Entry 9C4C (electron microscopy, 3.09 A resolution); this record covers chains B and G of the 6 polymer chains in the assembly.

# Chain B
Molecule: 38-nt DNA strand
Sequence (38 nucleotides; numbered -60 to -23; the number before each row is that of its first residue; numbers below 1 keep their minus sign (DT-60 is residue -60)):
   -60 TGTTTCCTGTTTACTAATAAATAAGGTGACAGAAAAAA

# Chain G
Protein: HTH-type transcriptional regulator MntR
Source organism: Bacillus subtilis
Reference sequence: P54512 (MNTR_BACSU); numbering as in UniProt (aligned over 1-142)
Chain sequence (142 residues; each row starts with the number of its first residue):
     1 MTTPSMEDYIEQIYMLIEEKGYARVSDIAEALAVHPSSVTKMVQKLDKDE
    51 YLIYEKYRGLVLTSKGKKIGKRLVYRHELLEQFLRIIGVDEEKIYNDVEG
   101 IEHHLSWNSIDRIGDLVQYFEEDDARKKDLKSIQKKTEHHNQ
Unresolved in the structure: 1-2, 138-142
Metal / ion sites: Mn2+ site 1: Asp8, Glu11, Glu102, His103; Mn2+ site 2: Glu11, His77, Glu99, Glu102
Curated features (UniProtKB/Swiss-Prot):
  - binding site (Cd(2+)): Asp8, Glu11, His77, Glu99, Glu102, His103
  - binding site (Mn(2+)): Asp8, Glu11, His77, Glu99, Glu102, His103
  - mutagenesis: Asp8 (D8M: Binds only one manganese ion, in a pseudo-hexacoordinate geometry), Glu11 (E11K: Retains selectivity for activation by Mn(2+) and Cd(2+) over Co(2+) and Fe(2+). Can bind Mn(2+) in the C site, despite alteration to the A site, and adopt active DNA-binding conformations ...), His77 (H77A: Retains selectivity for activation by Mn(2+) and Cd(2+) over Co(2+) and Fe(2+). Can bind Mn(2+) in the C site, despite alteration to the A site, and adopt active DNA-binding conformations ...)
Reported in the primary citation:
  - binding site for the 39-nt DNA strand: Arg24, Val25, Ser26, His35 to Lys48, Tyr54, Lys56, Tyr57, Arg58
  - specificity-determining residues: Pro36
  - mutagenesis - Y22A: abolished binding to P84
  - mutagenesis - Y22A, D27A: unchanged binding to C84
  - mutagenesis - Y22A, D27A: unchanged binding to H26
  - mutagenesis - D27A: increased binding to P84

# Chain B / chain G interface
Pairs across the interface - 9 pairs, chain B then chain G:
  DA-48(B) - Val34(G)  phosphate contact
  DA-48(B) - His35(G)  hydrogen bond to the phosphate
  DA-48(B) - Ser38(G)  hydrogen bond to the phosphate
  DC-47(B) - His35(G)  base contact
  DC-47(B) - Ser37(G)  base contact
  DT-46(B) - His35(G)  base contact
  DT-46(B) - Ser37(G)  base contact
  DT-43(B) - Tyr57(G)  hydrogen bond to the base
  DA-41(B) - Arg58(G)  salt bridge to the phosphate
Interface residues without a listed pair, chain B (7 interface residues in all): DT-49, DA-42
Interface residues without a listed pair, chain G (7 interface residues in all): Ala33

# Summary
Chain B and chain G each contribute 7 residues to their interface, with 3 hydrogen bonds and 1 salt bridge.
Polar pairs include DT-43(B)-Tyr57(G), DA-48(B)-His35(G) and DA-48(B)-Ser38(G). From the paper: a binding site
for the 39-nt DNA strand at Arg24(G), Val25(G) and Ser26(G) among others; Y22A of chain G abolishes binding to
P84.
Chain B is a 38-nt DNA strand and chain G is HTH-type transcriptional regulator MntR (Bacillus subtilis); the
structure, The structure of two MntR dimers bound to the native mnep promoter sequence, was determined by
electron microscopy together with 9C4D from the same study.
